Entry 6CP7 (electron microscopy, 4.10 A resolution (low resolution: residue-level contacts below are approximate; hydrogen-bond / salt-bridge calls are withheld)); this record covers chains X and 7 of the 16 polymer chains in the assembly.

== Chain X ==
Name: ATP synthase subunit a
Organism: Saccharomyces cerevisiae (strain ATCC 204508 / S288c)
UniProtKB: P00854 (ATP6_YEAST); residues 1-249 here correspond to UniProt positions 11-259 (UniProt number = residue number + 10)
Amino-acid sequence (249 residues; each row starts with the number of its first residue):
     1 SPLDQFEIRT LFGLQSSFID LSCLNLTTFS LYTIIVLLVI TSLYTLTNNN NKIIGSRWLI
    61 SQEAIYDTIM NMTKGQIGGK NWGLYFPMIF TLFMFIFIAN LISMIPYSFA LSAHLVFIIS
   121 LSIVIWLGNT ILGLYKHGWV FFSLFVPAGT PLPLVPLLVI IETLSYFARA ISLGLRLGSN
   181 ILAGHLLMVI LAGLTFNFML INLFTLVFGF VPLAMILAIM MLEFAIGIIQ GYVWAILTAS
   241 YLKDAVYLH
Not modelled in the structure: 1-25
What the authors report for this chain:
  - mutagenesis - I161M, S165C, S165T, S165Y, L222F: increased growth (citing earlier work)

== Chain 7 ==
Name: ATP synthase subunit d, mitochondrial
Organism: Saccharomyces cerevisiae (strain ATCC 204508 / S288c)
UniProtKB: P30902 (ATP7_YEAST); residues 1-173 here correspond to UniProt positions 2-174 (UniProt number = residue number + 1)
Amino-acid sequence (173 residues; each row starts with the number of its first residue):
     1 SLAKSAANKL DWAKVISSLR ITGSTATQLS SFKKRNDEAR RQLLELQSQP TEVDFSHYRS
    61 VLKNTSVIDK IESYVKQYKP VKIDASKQLQ VIESFEKHAM TNAKETESLV SKELKDLQST
   121 LDNIQSARPF DELTVDDLTK IKPEIDAKVE EMVKKGKWDV PGYKDRFGNL NVM
Not modelled in the structure: 1-106
Swiss-Prot annotation at these positions:
  - modified residue: Ser1 (N-acetylserine)

== Chain X / chain 7 interface ==
Residue-residue contacts - 34 pairs, chain X then chain 7:
  Asn50(X) - Thr134(7)
  Asn51(X) - Leu133(7)
  Asn51(X) - Thr134(7)
  Asn51(X) - Val135(7)
  Asn51(X) - Asp136(7)
  Lys52(X) - Asp131(7)
  Lys52(X) - Glu132(7)
  Lys52(X) - Leu133(7)
  Ile53(X) - Leu133(7)
  Ile53(X) - Thr134(7)
  Ile53(X) - Val135(7)
  Ile53(X) - Leu138(7)
  Ile54(X) - Phe130(7)
  Ile54(X) - Asp131(7)
  Glu63(X) - Leu170(7)
  Ala64(X) - Leu170(7)
  Tyr66(X) - Trp158(7)
  Asp67(X) - Asn169(7)
  Asp67(X) - Leu170(7)
  Asp67(X) - Asn171(7)
  Thr68(X) - Asn171(7)
  Thr68(X) - Val172(7)
  Thr68(X) - Met173(7)
  Met70(X) - Trp158(7)
  Met70(X) - Asp159(7)
  Met70(X) - Val160(7)
  Asn71(X) - Asn171(7)
  Met72(X) - Met173(7)
  Trp82(X) - Asp159(7)
  Gly83(X) - Gly156(7)
  Gly83(X) - Trp158(7)
  Phe86(X) - Trp158(7)
  Pro87(X) - Trp158(7)
  Tyr232(X) - Met173(7)
Other interface residues (no listed pair), chain X (20 interface residues in all): Ile60, Lys74
Other interface residues (no listed pair), chain 7 (18 interface residues in all): Tyr163

== Summary ==
20 residues of chain X and 18 residues of chain 7 are in contact. The paper reports that I161M, S165C and
S165T of chain X, among others, increase growth; 5 substitutions were tested in all.
Chain X is ATP synthase subunit a and chain 7 is ATP synthase subunit d, mitochondrial, both from
Saccharomyces cerevisiae (strain ATCC 204508 / S288c); the structure, Monomer yeast ATP synthase Fo
reconstituted in nanodisc generated from masked refinement, was determined by electron microscopy (same
publication as 6CP3, 6CP5 and 6CP6).
